PDB entry 6QIP | X-ray diffraction, 2.45 A resolution | chains B and C of the 3 polymer chains in the assembly

[Chain B]
Name: IgG receptor FcRn large subunit p51
Organism: Homo sapiens
UniProtKB: P55899 (FCGRN_HUMAN); residues 1-274 here correspond to UniProt positions 24-297 (UniProt number = residue number + 23)
Amino-acid sequence (274 residues; each row starts with the number of its first residue):
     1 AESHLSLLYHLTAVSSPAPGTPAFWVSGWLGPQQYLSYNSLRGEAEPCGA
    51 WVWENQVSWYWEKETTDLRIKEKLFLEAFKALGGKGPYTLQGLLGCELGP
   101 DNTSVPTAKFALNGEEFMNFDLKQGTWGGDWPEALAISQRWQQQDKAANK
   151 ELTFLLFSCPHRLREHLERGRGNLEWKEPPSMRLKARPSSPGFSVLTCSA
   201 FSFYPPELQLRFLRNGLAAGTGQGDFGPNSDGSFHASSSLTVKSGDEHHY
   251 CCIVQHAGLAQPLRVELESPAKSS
Disordered / not traced: 1-2, 270-274
Disulfide bonds: Cys96-Cys159, Cys198-Cys252
Glycans and other covalent adducts: cysteine (CYS) linked to Cys48
Ligand contacts: cysteine (CYS): Gln34, Ser37, Glu46, Pro47

[Chain C]
Name: Beta-2-microglobulin
Organism: Homo sapiens
UniProtKB: P61769 (B2MG_HUMAN); residues 1-99 here correspond to UniProt positions 21-119 (UniProt number = residue number + 20)
Amino-acid sequence (105 residues; each row starts with the number of its first residue):
     1 IQRTPKIQVYSRHPAENGKSNFLNCYVSGFHPSDIEVDLLKNGERIEKVE
    51 HSDLSFSKDWSFYLLYYTEFTPTEKDEYACRVNHVTLSQPKIVKWDRDMH
   101 HHHHH
Disordered / not traced: 101-105
Differences from the reference sequence: expression tag (100-105)
Disulfide bonds: Cys25-Cys80

[Interface between chain B and chain C]
Contacting residue pairs - 64 pairs, chain B then chain C:
  His10(B) with Ser55(C); Phe56(C), hydrogen bond (side chain-backbone)
  Leu11(B) with Phe56(C)
  Thr12(B) with Phe56(C); Phe62(C)
  Trp25(B) with Ser33(C); Leu54(C), hydrogen bond (side chain-backbone)
  Ser27(B) with Ser55(C), hydrogen bond
  Trp29(B) with Ser55(C); Tyr63(C)
  Gln34(B) with Asp53(C), hydrogen bond
  Ser37(B) with Asp53(C), hydrogen bond
  Thr89(B) with His31(C)
  Gln91(B) with His31(C), hydrogen bond; Phe56(C); Trp60(C), hydrogen bond (side chain-backbone); Phe62(C)
  Gly92(B) with Phe56(C); Trp60(C)
  Leu93(B) with Trp60(C), hydrophobic
  Lys109(B) with Lys58(C); Trp60(C)
  Phe110(B) with Trp60(C)
  Ala111(B) with Trp60(C), hydrophobic
  Asn113(B) with Ile1(C), hydrogen bond (backbone-backbone); His31(C)
  Gly114(B) with Ile1(C); His31(C)
  Glu116(B) with Lys58(C), salt bridge; Trp60(C), hydrogen bond
  Ser181(B) with Pro14(C)
  Arg183(B) with Pro14(C)
  Lys185(B) with Arg97(C); Met99(C), hydrogen bond
  Ala186(B) with Met99(C)
  Arg187(B) with Met99(C); His100(C), hydrogen bond (side chain-backbone)
  Val195(B) with His100(C)
  Thr197(B) with Asp98(C); His100(C), hydrogen bond (side chain-backbone)
  Ser199(B) with Asp98(C)
  Phe201(B) with Ser11(C); Arg12(C); His13(C); Pro14(C), hydrophobic; Asp98(C)
  Ser202(B) with Arg12(C), hydrogen bond (side chain-backbone); His13(C)
  Asp225(B) with Gln8(C)
  Phe226(B) with Gln8(C), hydrogen bond (backbone-side chain)
  Gly227(B) with Tyr10(C); Tyr26(C)
  Pro228(B) with Tyr10(C), hydrogen bond (backbone-side chain); Tyr26(C); Leu65(C)
  Asn229(B) with Arg12(C); Asn24(C), hydrogen bond; Leu65(C)
  Ser230(B) with Arg12(C); Leu65(C); Tyr67(C)
  Asp231(B) with Arg12(C), salt bridge
  His235(B) with Tyr10(C); Ser11(C)
Other interface residues (no listed pair), chain B (40 interface residues in all): Val14, Ala18, Glu115, Ser239
Other interface residues (no listed pair), chain C (31 interface residues in all): Lys6, Glu16, Pro32, Asp34, Ser52, Asp59

[Summary]
40 residues of chain B face 31 of chain C across their interface, with 16 hydrogen bonds and 2 salt bridges.
Among the polar pairs are Glu116(B)-Lys58(C), Asp231(B)-Arg12(C) and His10(B)-Phe56(C). Ligands of chain B:
cysteine.
Chain B is IgG receptor FcRn large subunit p51 and chain C is Beta-2-microglobulin, both from Homo sapiens;
the structure, Ternary complex of FcRn ectodomain, FcRn binding optimised human serum albumin and the
albumin-biniding side chain ..., was determined by X-ray diffraction (same publication as 6QIO).
